PDB entry 5VSW | X-ray diffraction, 4.29 A resolution (low resolution: residue-level contacts below are approximate; hydrogen-bond / salt-bridge calls are withheld) | chains A and F of the 7 polymer chains in the assembly

== Chain A ==
Protein: DNA-directed RNA polymerase subunit alpha
From: Escherichia coli (strain K12)
Notes: EC 2.7.7.6
UniProt: P0A7Z4 (RPOA_ECOLI); residues 1-329 here = UniProt positions 1-329
Sequence (329 residues; row label = number of the first residue in the row):
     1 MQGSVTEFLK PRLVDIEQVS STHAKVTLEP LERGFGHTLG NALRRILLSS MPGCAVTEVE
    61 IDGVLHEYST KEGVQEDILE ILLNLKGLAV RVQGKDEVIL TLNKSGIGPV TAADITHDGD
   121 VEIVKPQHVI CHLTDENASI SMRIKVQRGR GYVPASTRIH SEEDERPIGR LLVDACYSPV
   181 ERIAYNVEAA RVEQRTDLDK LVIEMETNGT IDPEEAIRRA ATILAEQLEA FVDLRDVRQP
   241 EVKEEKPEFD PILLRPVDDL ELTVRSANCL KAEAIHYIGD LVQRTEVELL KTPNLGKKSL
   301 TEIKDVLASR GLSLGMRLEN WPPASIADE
Unresolved in the structure: 1-6, 326-329
Swiss-Prot annotation at these positions:
  - region: Glu-162 to Glu-165 (Required for interaction with Crp at class II promoters)
  - modified residue: Arg-265 (ADP-ribosylarginine), Lys-297 (N6-acetyllysine), Lys-298 (N6-acetyllysine)
  - mutagenesis: Arg-45 (R45C: In rpoA112; temperature-sensitive, blocks RNA polymerase assembly), Glu-162 to Glu-165 (5-fold decrease in CRP-class II promoter-dependent transcription), Glu-165 (E165K: 5-fold decrease in CRP-class II promoter-dependent transcription), Arg-191 (R191C: In rpoA101; temperature-sensitive)

== Chain F ==
Protein: RNA polymerase sigma factor RpoD
From: Escherichia coli (strain K12)
UniProt: P00579 (RPOD_ECOLI); numbering as in UniProt (aligned over 1-613)
Sequence (613 residues; row label = number of the first residue in the row):
     1 MEQNPQSQLK LLVTRGKEQG YLTYAEVNDH LPEDIVDSDQ IEDIIQMIND MGIQVMEEAP
    61 DADDLMLAEN TADEDAAEAA AQVLSSVESE IGRTTDPVRM YMREMGTVEL LTREGEIDIA
   121 KRIEDGINQV QCSVAEYPEA ITYLLEQYDR VEAEEARLSD LITGFVDPNA EEDLAPTATH
   181 VGSELSQEDL DDDEDEDEED GDDDSADDDN SIDPELAREK FAELRAQYVV TRDTIKAKGR
   241 SHATAQEEIL KLSEVFKQFR LVPKQFDYLV NSMRVMMDRV RTQERLIMKL CVEQCKMPKK
   301 NFITLFTGNE TSDTWFNAAI AMNKPWSEKL HDVSEEVHRA LQKLQQIEEE TGLTIEQVKD
   361 INRRMSIGEA KARRAKKEMV EANLRLVISI AKKYTNRGLQ FLDLIQEGNI GLMKAVDKFE
   421 YRRGYKFSTY ATWWIRQAIT RSIADQARTI RIPVHMIETI NKLNRISRQM LQEMGREPTP
   481 EELAERMLMP EDKIRKVLKI AKEPISMETP IGDDEDSHLG DFIEDTTLEL PLDSATTESL
   541 RAATHDVLAG LTAREAKVLR MRFGIDMNTD YTLEEVGKQF DVTRERIRQI EAKALRKLRH
   601 PSRSEVLRSF LDD
Unresolved in the structure: 1-93, 168-212, 237-242, 613
Swiss-Prot annotation at these positions:
  - DNA-binding region: Leu-573 to Ala-592 (H-T-H motif)
  - region: Arg-584 to Arg-599 (Interaction with anti-sigma factors)
  - motif: Asp-403 to Gln-406 (Interaction with polymerase core subunit RpoC)
  - site: Arg-562 (Interaction with anti-sigma factors)
  - mutagenesis: Ala-553 (A553D: Disrupts the interaction with Escherichia phage lambda antitermination protein Q), Arg-596 (R596D/E: 2-fold reduction in activation of class II Crp-dependent promoters)

== Interface between chain A and chain F ==
Residue-residue contacts (11):
  Phe-249(A) / Pro-601(F)
  Asp-250(A) / Pro-601(F)
  Asp-250(A) / Ser-604(F)
  Asp-250(A) / Glu-605(F)
  Asp-250(A) / Arg-608(F)
  Pro-251(A) / Glu-605(F)
  Arg-310(A) / Arg-608(F)
  Gly-311(A) / Arg-599(F)
  Gly-311(A) / Arg-608(F)
  Leu-312(A) / Arg-608(F)
  Met-316(A) / His-600(F)
Other interface residues (no listed pair), chain A (9 interface residues in all): Glu-248, Ile-252
Other interface residues (no listed pair), chain F (8 interface residues in all): Ser-602, Asp-612

== Summary ==
9 residues of chain A face 8 of chain F across their interface. From UniProt: 6 mutagenesis sites on chain A;
2 mutagenesis sites on chain F.
Here chain A is DNA-directed RNA polymerase subunit alpha and chain F is RNA polymerase sigma factor RpoD,
both from Escherichia coli (strain K12). Entry 5VSW (X-ray crystal structure of Escherichia coli RNA
polymerase and DksA/ppGpp complex) was determined by X-ray diffraction together with 5W1S and 5W1T from the
same study.
